8G6E - chains D and E of the 28 polymer chains in the assembly; structure by electron microscopy, 2.18 A resolution.

[Chain D]
Protein: Proteasome subunit alpha type
From: Plasmodium falciparum NF54
UniProt: A0A2I0BS43 (A0A2I0BS43_PLAFO); residue numbers follow UniProt; this construct covers 1-241
Chain sequence (241 residues; each row starts with the number of its first residue):
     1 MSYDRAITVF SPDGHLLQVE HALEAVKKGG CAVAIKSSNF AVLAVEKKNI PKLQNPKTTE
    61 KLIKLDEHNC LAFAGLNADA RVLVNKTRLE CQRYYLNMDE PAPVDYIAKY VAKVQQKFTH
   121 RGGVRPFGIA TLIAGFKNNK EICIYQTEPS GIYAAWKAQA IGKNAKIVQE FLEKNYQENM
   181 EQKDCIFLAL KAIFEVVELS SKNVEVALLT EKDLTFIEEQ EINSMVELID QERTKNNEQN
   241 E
Not modelled in the structure: 1, 238-241

[Chain E]
Protein: Proteasome subunit alpha type
From: Plasmodium falciparum NF54
UniProt: A0A2I0BP34 (A0A2I0BP34_PLAFO); residue numbers follow UniProt; this construct covers 1-256
Chain sequence (256 residues; each row starts with the number of its first residue):
     1 MFSTRSEYDR GVNTFSPEGR LFQVEYALGA IKLGSTAVGI CVNDGVILAS ERRISSTLIE
    61 KDSVEKLLSI DDHIGCAMSG LMADARTLID YARVECNHYK FIYNENINIK SCVELISELA
   121 LDFSNLSDSK RKKIMSRPFG VALLIGGVDK NGPCLWYTEP SGTNTRFSAA SIGSAQEGAE
   181 LLLQENYKKD MTFEQAEILA LTVLRQVMED KLSTSNVEIC AIKKSDQTFY KYNTDDISRI
   241 IDVLPSPVYP TIDMTA
Not modelled in the structure: 1-7, 249-256

[How chain D and chain E interact]
Pairs across the interface - 54 pairs, chain D then chain E:
  R5(D) - Y8(E)  hydrogen bond (side chain-backbone)
  A6(D) - V12(E)  hydrophobic
  A6(D) - S136(E)
  T8(D) - R137(E)
  V9(D) - V12(E)  hydrophobic
  V9(D) - Q23(E)
  F10(D) - Q23(E)  hydrogen bond (backbone-side chain)
  F10(D) - Y26(E)
  F10(D) - A27(E)  hydrophobic
  F10(D) - L81(E)  hydrophobic
  F10(D) - R137(E)
  F10(D) - P138(E)
  F10(D) - G140(E)
  S11(D) - Y26(E)
  P12(D) - Y26(E)  hydrophobic
  G14(D) - Y26(E)
  G14(D) - A30(E)
  L16(D) - L81(E)  hydrophobic
  L16(D) - R137(E)
  K36(D) - E60(E)  salt bridge
  Q116(D) - A83(E)
  Q116(D) - D84(E)
  Q116(D) - T87(E)  hydrogen bond
  T119(D) - R137(E)  hydrogen bond (backbone-side chain)
  H120(D) - I134(E)
  H120(D) - M135(E)
  H120(D) - S136(E)  hydrogen bond (backbone-backbone)
  H120(D) - R137(E)  hydrogen bond (side chain-backbone)
  H120(D) - P138(E)
  H120(D) - F139(E)
  R121(D) - I134(E)
  R121(D) - M135(E)
  R121(D) - S136(E)
  G122(D) - S136(E)
  S150(D) - A83(E)
  G151(D) - A83(E)
  I152(D) - A83(E)
  Y153(D) - R86(E)
  A154(D) - I59(E)  hydrophobic
  A154(D) - V64(E)  hydrophobic
  A155(D) - I59(E)
  A155(D) - E60(E)  hydrogen bond (backbone-backbone)
  A155(D) - S63(E)  hydrogen bond (backbone-side chain)
  W156(D) - S56(E)
  W156(D) - L58(E)
  W156(D) - I59(E)  hydrophobic
  W156(D) - E60(E)
  K157(D) - L58(E)  hydrogen bond (backbone-backbone)
  K157(D) - E60(E)  salt bridge
  A158(D) - L58(E)
  L172(D) - L58(E)  hydrophobic
  E173(D) - S56(E)
  E173(D) - T57(E)
  E173(D) - L58(E)
Also at the interface, not in a pair above, chain D (29 interface residues in all): D13, Q169, Y176
Also at the interface, not in a pair above, chain E (27 interface residues in all): G29, M82

[In short]
Chain D and chain E form an interface of 29 and 27 residues respectively, with 9 hydrogen bonds and 2 salt
bridges. Among the polar pairs are K36(D)-E60(E), K157(D)-E60(E) and R5(D)-Y8(E).
Here chain D is Proteasome subunit alpha type and chain E is Proteasome subunit alpha type, both from
Plasmodium falciparum NF54. Entry 8G6E (Structure of the Plasmodium falciparum 20S proteasome complexed with
inhibitor TDI-8304) was determined by electron microscopy together with 8G6F from the same study.
